PDB entry 7Q2Y | electron microscopy, 3.00 A resolution | chains A and C of the 6 polymer chains in the assembly

# Chain A
Protein: Structural maintenance of chromosomes protein 2
From: Saccharomyces cerevisiae S288C
Reference sequence: P38989 (SMC2_YEAST); residue numbers follow UniProt; this construct covers 1-1170
Sequence (1170 residues; numbered 1 to 1170; the number before each row is that of its first residue):
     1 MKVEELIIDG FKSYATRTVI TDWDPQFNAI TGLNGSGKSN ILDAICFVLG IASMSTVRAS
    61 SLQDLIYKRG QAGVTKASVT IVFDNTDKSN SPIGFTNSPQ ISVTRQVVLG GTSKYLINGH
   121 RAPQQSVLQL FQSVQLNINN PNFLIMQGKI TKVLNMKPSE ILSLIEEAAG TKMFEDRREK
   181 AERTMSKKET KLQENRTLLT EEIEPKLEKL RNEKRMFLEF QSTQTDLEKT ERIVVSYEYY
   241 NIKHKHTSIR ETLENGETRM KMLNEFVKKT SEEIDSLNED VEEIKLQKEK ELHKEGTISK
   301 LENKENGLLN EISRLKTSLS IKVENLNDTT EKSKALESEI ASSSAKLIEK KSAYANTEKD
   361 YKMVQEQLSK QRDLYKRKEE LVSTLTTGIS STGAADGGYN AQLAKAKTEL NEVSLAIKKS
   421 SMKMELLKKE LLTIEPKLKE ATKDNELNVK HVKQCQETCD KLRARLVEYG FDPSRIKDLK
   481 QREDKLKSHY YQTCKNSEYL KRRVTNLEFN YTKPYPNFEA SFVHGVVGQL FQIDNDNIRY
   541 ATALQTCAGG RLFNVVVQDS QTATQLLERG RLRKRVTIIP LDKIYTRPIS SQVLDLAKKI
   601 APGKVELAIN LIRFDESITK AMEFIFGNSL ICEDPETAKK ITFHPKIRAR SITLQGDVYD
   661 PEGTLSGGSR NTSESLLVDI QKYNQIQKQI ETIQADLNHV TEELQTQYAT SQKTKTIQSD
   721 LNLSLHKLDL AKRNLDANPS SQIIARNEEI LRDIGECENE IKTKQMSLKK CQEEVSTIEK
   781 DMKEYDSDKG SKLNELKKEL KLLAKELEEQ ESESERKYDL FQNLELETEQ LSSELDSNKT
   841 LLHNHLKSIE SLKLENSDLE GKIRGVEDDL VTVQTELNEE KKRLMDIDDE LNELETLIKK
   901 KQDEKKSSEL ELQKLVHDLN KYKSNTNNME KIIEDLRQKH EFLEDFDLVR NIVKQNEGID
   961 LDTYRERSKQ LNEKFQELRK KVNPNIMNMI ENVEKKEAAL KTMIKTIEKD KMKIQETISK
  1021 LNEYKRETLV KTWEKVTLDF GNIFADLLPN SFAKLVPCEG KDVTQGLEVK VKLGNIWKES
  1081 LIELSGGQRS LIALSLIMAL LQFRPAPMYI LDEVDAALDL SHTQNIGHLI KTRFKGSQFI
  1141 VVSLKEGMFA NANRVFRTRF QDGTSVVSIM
Disordered / not traced: 229-967
Bound ions: Mg2+: Ser39, Gln147 (together with ADP)
Small-molecule neighbours:
  - ADP (adenosine-5'-diphosphate), molecule 1: Lys12, Ser13, Leu33, Asn34, Gly35, Ser36, Gly37, Lys38, Ser39, Asn40, Arg58, Asp64, Ile66, Tyr67, Gln147
  - ADP, molecule 2: Leu1073, Lys1078, Glu1083, Ser1085, Gln1088
  - beryllium trifluoride (BEF), molecule 1: Asn34, Lys38, Ser39, Gln147, Glu1113, Leu1144
  - beryllium trifluoride (BEF), molecule 2: Ser1085, Gly1086, Gly1087, Gln1088, Ala1117
UniProt features mapped onto this chain:
  - binding site (ATP): Gly32 to Ser39

# Chain C
Protein: Condensin complex subunit 2
From: Saccharomyces cerevisiae S288C
Reference sequence: P38170 (CND2_YEAST); residue numbers follow UniProt; this construct covers 1-754
Sequence (754 residues; each row starts with the number of its first residue):
     1 MTTQLRYENN DDDERVEYNL FTNRSTMMAN FEEWIKMATD NKINSRNSWN FALIDYFYDL
    61 DVLKDGENNI NFQKASATLD GCIKIYSSRV DSVTTETGKL LSGLAQRKTN GASNGDDSNG
   121 GNGEGLGGDS DEANIEIDPL TGMPISNDPD VNNTRRRVYN RVLETTLVEF ETIKMKELDQ
   181 ELIIDPLFKK ALVDFDEGGA KSLLLNTLNI DNTARVIFDA SIKDTQNVGQ GKLQRKEEEL
   241 IERDSLVDDE NEPSQSLIST RNDSTVNDSV ISAPSMEDEI LSLGMDFIKF DQIAVCEISG
   301 SIEQLRNVVE DINQAKDFIE NVNNRFDNFL TEEELQAAVP DNAEDDSDGF DMGMQQELCY
   361 PDENHDNTSH DEQDDDNVNS TTGSIFEKDL MAYFDENLNR NWRGREHWKV RNFKKANLVN
   421 KESDLLEETR TTIGDTTDKN TTDDKSMDTK KKHKQKKVLE IDFFKTDDSF EDKVFASKGR
   481 TKIDMPIKNR KNDTHYLLPD DFHFSTDRIT RLFIKPGQKM SLFSHRKHTR GDVSSGLFEK
   541 STVSANHSNN DIPTIADEHF WADNYERKEQ EEKEKEQSKE VGDVVGGALD NPFEDDMDGV
   601 DFNQAFEGTD DNEEASVKLD LQDDEDHKFP IRENKVTYSR VSKKVDVRRL KKNVWRSINN
   661 LIQEHDSRKN REQSSNDSET HTEDESTKEL KFSDIIQGIS KMYSDDTLKD ISTSFCFICL
   721 LHLANEHGLQ ITHTENYNDL IVNYEDLATT QAAS
Disordered / not traced: 1-21, 107-163, 177-183, 223-274, 324-634, 669-686, 748-754
UniProt features mapped onto this chain:
  - modified residue (Phosphoserine): Ser245, Ser548

# Chain A / chain C interface
Pairs across the interface (69):
  Tyr67(A) with Asp196(C), hydrogen bond
  Lys68(A) with Asp196(C), salt bridge
  Ala72(A) with Leu192(C)
  Gly73(A) with Lys189(C); Leu192(C)
  Ile93(A) with Lys74(C)
  Gly94(A) with Lys36(C), hydrogen bond (backbone-side chain); Thr39(C)
  Phe95(A) with Thr39(C)
  Ser133(A) with Gln73(C)
  Gly170(A) with Phe72(C); Gln73(C)
  Met173(A) with Ser76(C), hydrogen bond (backbone-side chain)
  Phe174(A) with Phe72(C), hydrophobic; Ala75(C), hydrophobic; Ser76(C)
  Arg177(A) with Leu79(C); Asp80(C), salt bridge
  Ala181(A) with Leu79(C), hydrophobic; Ile83(C), hydrophobic
  Thr184(A) with Ile83(C); Ser87(C)
  Met185(A) with Ile83(C), hydrophobic
  Lys188(A) with Ser87(C); Val90(C); Asp91(C), salt bridge
  Glu189(A) with Tyr86(C), hydrogen bond
  Asn195(A) with Thr94(C), hydrogen bond; Thr97(C)
  Leu198(A) with Leu101(C), hydrophobic
  Ile203(A) with Leu101(C), hydrophobic
  Lys206(A) with Leu104(C)
  Val993(A) with Leu104(C), hydrophobic
  Lys996(A) with Leu100(C)
  Leu1000(A) with Val93(C), hydrophobic; Thr97(C); Leu100(C), hydrophobic
  Met1003(A) with Trp49(C); Val93(C), hydrophobic; Glu96(C)
  Thr1006(A) with Trp49(C)
  Ile1007(A) with Tyr86(C), hydrophobic; Arg89(C); Val93(C), hydrophobic
  Asp1010(A) with Ile54(C); Arg89(C), salt bridge
  Lys1011(A) with Tyr86(C)
  Lys1013(A) with Asp55(C), salt bridge
  Ile1014(A) with Ile54(C), hydrophobic; Cys82(C), hydrophobic
  Thr1017(A) with Phe57(C); Tyr58(C); Leu60(C)
  Lys1020(A) with Leu60(C)
  Leu1021(A) with Phe57(C), hydrophobic; Leu60(C), hydrophobic; Ile70(C), hydrophobic
  Tyr1024(A) with Ile70(C), hydrophobic
  Lys1025(A) with Phe72(C)
  Arg1104(A) with Gln73(C)
  Asp1119(A) with His722(C), salt bridge
  Leu1120(A) with Val647(C), hydrophobic; Phe715(C), hydrophobic
  Ser1121(A) with His722(C)
  Gln1124(A) with Asp646(C), hydrogen bond; Val647(C); Arg648(C), hydrogen bond (side chain-backbone)
  His1128(A) with Arg648(C)
  Glu1146(A) with Lys644(C)
Other interface residues (no listed pair), chain A (55 interface residues in all): Thr96, Asn97, Gln129, Ala169, Arg178, Lys191, Leu192, Leu210, Glu997, Ile1004, Ile1018, Thr1028
Other interface residues (no listed pair), chain C (45 interface residues in all): Glu32, Ile35, Leu63, Lys64, Ala77, Val193

# Overview
55 residues of chain A face 45 of chain C across their interface, with 7 hydrogen bonds and 6 salt bridges.
Polar contacts include Lys68(A)-Asp196(C), Arg177(A)-Asp80(C) and Lys188(A)-Asp91(C). Ligands of chain A: ADP
and beryllium trifluoride. From UniProt: 8 ATP-binding residues on chain A.
Chain A is Structural maintenance of chromosomes protein 2 and chain C is Condensin complex subunit 2, both
from Saccharomyces cerevisiae S288C; the structure, Cryo-EM structure of clamped S.cerevisiae condensin-DNA
complex (form II), was determined by electron microscopy together with 7Q2Z and 7Q2X from the same study.
